PDB entry 8JNK | X-ray diffraction, 2.69 A resolution | chains M and O of the 8 polymer chains in the assembly

Chain M (and O):
Name: Synthetic antibody light chain
Source organism: Homo sapiens
Notes: antibody fragment or engineered binder; chain O of this document is another copy of the same molecule, construct and numbering; everything in this record applies to it too
Chain sequence (217 residues; numbered 1 to 217; the number before each row is that of its first residue):
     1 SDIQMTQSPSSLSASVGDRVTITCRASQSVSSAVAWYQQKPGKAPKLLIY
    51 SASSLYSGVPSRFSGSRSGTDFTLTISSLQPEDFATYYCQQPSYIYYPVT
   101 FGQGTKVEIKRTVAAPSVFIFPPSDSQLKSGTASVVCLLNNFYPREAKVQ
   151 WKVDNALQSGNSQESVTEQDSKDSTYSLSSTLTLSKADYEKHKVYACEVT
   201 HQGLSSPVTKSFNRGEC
Disordered / not traced: 1-2, 217
Disulfide bonds: Cys-24/Cys-89, Cys-137/Cys-197

Interface between chain M and chain O:
Contacting residue pairs (59):
  Ile-3(M) / Gln-4(O)
  Ile-3(M) / Met-5(O)  hydrophobic
  Gln-4(M) / Ile-3(O)
  Gln-4(M) / Gln-4(O)  hydrogen bond (backbone-backbone)
  Met-5(M) / Ile-3(O)
  Thr-6(M) / Gln-4(O)
  Gln-7(M) / Gln-4(O)
  Leu-12(M) / Gln-150(O)
  Leu-12(M) / Gln-158(O)
  Leu-12(M) / Ser-159(O)
  Ser-13(M) / Lys-148(O)  hydrogen bond
  Ser-13(M) / Leu-157(O)
  Ala-14(M) / Leu-157(O)  hydrophobic
  Arg-19(M) / Ala-156(O)
  Arg-19(M) / Leu-157(O)  hydrogen bond (backbone-backbone)
  Val-20(M) / Leu-157(O)
  Thr-21(M) / Leu-157(O)  hydrogen bond (backbone-backbone)
  Thr-21(M) / Gln-158(O)
  Thr-21(M) / Ser-159(O)  hydrogen bond (backbone-backbone)
  Ile-22(M) / Ser-159(O)
  Thr-23(M) / Ser-159(O)  hydrogen bond (backbone-backbone)
  Thr-23(M) / Gly-160(O)
  Thr-23(M) / Asn-161(O)
  Arg-25(M) / Gly-160(O)
  Arg-25(M) / Asn-161(O)  hydrogen bond (side chain-backbone)
  Arg-25(M) / Thr-183(O)  hydrogen bond (side chain-backbone)
  Ser-68(M) / Ser-185(O)
  Ser-68(M) / Asp-188(O)  hydrogen bond
  Thr-105(M) / Ser-159(O)
  Glu-108(M) / Lys-148(O)  salt bridge
  Glu-146(M) / Lys-148(O)  salt bridge
  Lys-148(M) / Ser-13(O)  hydrogen bond
  Lys-148(M) / Glu-146(O)
  Gln-150(M) / Leu-12(O)
  Gln-150(M) / Ser-13(O)
  Ala-156(M) / Arg-19(O)
  Leu-157(M) / Ser-13(O)
  Leu-157(M) / Ala-14(O)  hydrophobic
  Leu-157(M) / Arg-19(O)  hydrogen bond (backbone-backbone)
  Leu-157(M) / Val-20(O)
  Leu-157(M) / Thr-21(O)  hydrogen bond (backbone-backbone)
  Gln-158(M) / Leu-12(O)
  Gln-158(M) / Thr-21(O)
  Ser-159(M) / Leu-12(O)
  Ser-159(M) / Thr-21(O)  hydrogen bond (backbone-backbone)
  Ser-159(M) / Ile-22(O)
  Ser-159(M) / Thr-23(O)  hydrogen bond (backbone-backbone)
  Ser-159(M) / Thr-105(O)
  Gly-160(M) / Thr-23(O)
  Asn-161(M) / Thr-23(O)
  Asn-161(M) / Arg-25(O)
  Thr-183(M) / Arg-25(O)  hydrogen bond (backbone-side chain)
  Ser-185(M) / Ser-68(O)
  Asp-188(M) / Ser-68(O)  hydrogen bond
  Glu-198(M) / Lys-110(O)  salt bridge
  His-201(M) / Gln-202(O)  hydrogen bond (backbone-side chain)
  Gln-202(M) / His-201(O)
  Gln-202(M) / Gln-202(O)
  Leu-204(M) / Gln-202(O)  hydrogen bond (backbone-side chain)
Also at the interface, not in a pair above, chain M (42 interface residues in all): Ser-10, Asp-18, Lys-110, Tyr-143, Pro-144, Asn-155, Leu-184, Lys-191, Ser-205
Also at the interface, not in a pair above, chain O (38 interface residues in all): Gln-7, Ser-10, Asp-18, Asn-155, Ser-162, Leu-184, Lys-191, Glu-198, Thr-200

Overview:
42 residues of chain M and 38 residues of chain O are in contact; the contacts include 18 hydrogen bonds and 3
salt bridges. Polar pairs include Glu-108(M)/Lys-148(O), Glu-146(M)/Lys-148(O) and Glu-198(M)/Lys-110(O).
Both chains are Synthetic antibody light chain (Homo sapiens). Entry 8JNK (Crystal structure of human ALKBH3
bound to ssDNA through active site crosslink) was determined by X-ray diffraction (same publication as 8JNR).
